3U60 - chains D and E of the 10 polymer chains in the assembly; structure by X-ray diffraction, 3.34 A resolution.

Chain D (and E):
Molecule: DNA polymerase accessory protein 44
From: Enterobacteria phage T4
Notes: chain E of this document is another copy of the same molecule, construct and numbering; everything in this record applies to it too
Reference sequence: P04526 (DPA44_BPT4); numbering as in UniProt (aligned over 1-319)
Sequence (324 residues; numbered -4 to 319; the number before each row is that of its first residue; numbers below 1 keep their minus sign (Gly-4 is residue -4)):
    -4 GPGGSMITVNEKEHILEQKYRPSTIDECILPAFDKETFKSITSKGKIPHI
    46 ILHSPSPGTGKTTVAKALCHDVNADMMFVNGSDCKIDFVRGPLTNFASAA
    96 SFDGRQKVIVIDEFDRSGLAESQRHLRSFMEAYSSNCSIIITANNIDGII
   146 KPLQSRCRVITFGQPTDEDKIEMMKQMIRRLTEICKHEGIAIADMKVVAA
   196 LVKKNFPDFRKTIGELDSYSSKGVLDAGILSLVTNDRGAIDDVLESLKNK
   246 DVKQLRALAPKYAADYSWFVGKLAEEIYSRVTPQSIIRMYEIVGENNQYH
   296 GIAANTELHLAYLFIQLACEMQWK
Not modelled in the structure: -4 to 0 (chain E: -4 to 1, 221-233)
Sequence notes: expression tag (-4 to 0)
Bound ions: Mg2+: Glu108 (together with 08T)
Small-molecule neighbours:
  - 08T ([[[(2R,3S,4R,5R)-5-(6-aminopurin-9-yl)-3,4-bis(oxidanyl)oxolan-2-yl]methoxy-oxidanyl-phosphoryl]oxy-oxidanyl-phosphoryl]oxy-tris(fluoranyl)beryllium), molecule 1: Glu12, Gln13, Tyr15, Arg16, Pro17, Glu22, Cys23, Ile24, Leu25, Ser49, Ser51, Pro52, Gly53, Thr54, Gly55, Lys56, Thr57, Thr58, Glu108, Thr137, Asn139, Arg175, Phe204, Arg205, Ile208
  - 08T, molecule 2: Glu126, Pro147, Arg151
UniProt features mapped onto this chain:
  - binding site (ATP): Glu12 to Tyr15, Ile24, Gly53 to Thr58, Arg205
From the paper describing this entry:
  - binding site for 08T: Arg151
  - binding site for Template DNA strand: Lys80
  - allosteric site: Lys80 (proposed by the authors, not directly observed)

Chain D / chain E interface:
Residue-residue contacts (88; chain D residue first):
  Lys7(D) - Ser130(E)
  Glu8(D) - Ser129(E)  hydrogen bond
  Glu8(D) - Ser130(E)
  His9(D) - Lys41(E)
  His9(D) - Ile42(E)
  His9(D) - Gln101(E)
  His9(D) - Ser129(E)
  Ile10(D) - His44(E)
  Ile10(D) - Ser129(E)
  Glu12(D) - Arg151(E)
  Gln13(D) - Glu126(E)  hydrogen bond (side chain-backbone)
  Gln13(D) - Ser129(E)  hydrogen bond
  Arg16(D) - Glu126(E)  salt bridge
  Pro52(D) - Pro147(E)  hydrophobic
  Pro52(D) - Ser150(E)
  Thr57(D) - Glu126(E)
  Asn75(D) - His120(E)  hydrogen bond (side chain-backbone)
  Asn75(D) - Ser123(E)
  Ser77(D) - Arg85(E)  hydrogen bond (backbone-side chain)
  Ser77(D) - His120(E)  hydrogen bond
  Asp78(D) - Arg85(E)  salt bridge
  Asp78(D) - His120(E)  salt bridge
  Lys80(D) - Arg85(E)
  Asp107(D) - Ser123(E)
  Glu108(D) - Arg122(E)  salt bridge
  Asp110(D) - Arg122(E)  salt bridge
  Arg111(D) - Ile81(E)
  Arg111(D) - Arg85(E)
  Arg111(D) - Glu116(E)  salt bridge
  Arg111(D) - Arg119(E)
  Ser112(D) - Glu116(E)  hydrogen bond (backbone-side chain)
  Gly113(D) - Glu116(E)
  Asn139(D) - Arg122(E)
  Asn139(D) - Pro147(E)
  Asp203(D) - Ser150(E)  hydrogen bond
  Arg205(D) - Glu126(E)  salt bridge
  Arg205(D) - Ser150(E)  hydrogen bond
  Arg205(D) - Arg151(E)
  Lys206(D) - Gln149(E)  hydrogen bond (side chain-backbone)
  Lys206(D) - Ser150(E)
  Gly209(D) - Arg153(E)
  Asp212(D) - Lys39(E)  salt bridge
  Asp212(D) - Arg153(E)  salt bridge
  Ser213(D) - Arg153(E)  hydrogen bond
  Ser216(D) - Ser35(E)
  Lys248(D) - Tyr273(E)
  Arg251(D) - Glu270(E)
  Arg251(D) - Tyr285(E)
  Pro255(D) - Pro50(E)
  Lys256(D) - Gln159(E)
  Ala259(D) - His48(E)
  Ala259(D) - Thr156(E)
  Tyr294(D) - Gln293(E)
  Tyr294(D) - Tyr294(E)  hydrogen bond
  His295(D) - Asp142(E)  salt bridge
  Ile297(D) - Gln293(E)
  Ile297(D) - Tyr294(E)
  Ile297(D) - His295(E)
  Ile297(D) - Gly296(E)
  Ile297(D) - Ile297(E)  hydrophobic
  Ala298(D) - Asn292(E)
  Ala298(D) - Gln293(E)  hydrogen bond (backbone-backbone)
  Ala299(D) - Asn140(E)  hydrogen bond (backbone-side chain)
  Ala299(D) - Tyr261(E)  hydrophobic
  Ala299(D) - Ser262(E)
  Ala299(D) - Asn292(E)  hydrogen bond (backbone-backbone)
  Ala299(D) - His295(E)
  Asn300(D) - Ser262(E)  hydrogen bond (side chain-backbone)
  Asn300(D) - Val265(E)
  Asn300(D) - Gly266(E)
  Asn300(D) - Asn292(E)  hydrogen bond (backbone-side chain)
  Thr301(D) - Asn140(E)  hydrogen bond
  Thr301(D) - Asp142(E)  hydrogen bond
  Glu302(D) - Pro50(E)
  Leu303(D) - Val265(E)  hydrophobic
  Leu303(D) - Ala269(E)  hydrophobic
  Leu303(D) - Val288(E)  hydrophobic
  Leu303(D) - Gly289(E)
  Leu303(D) - Asn292(E)
  His304(D) - Asn292(E)
  His304(D) - Gln293(E)
  Ala306(D) - Tyr285(E)  hydrophobic
  Tyr307(D) - Tyr285(E)
  Tyr307(D) - Glu286(E)
  Tyr307(D) - Gly289(E)
  Tyr307(D) - Glu290(E)
  Tyr307(D) - Gln293(E)
  Cys314(D) - Ile282(E)  hydrophobic
Also at the interface, not in a pair above, chain D (51 interface residues in all): Gly53, Leu227, Val247, Ala258, Glu290, Ile310
Also at the interface, not in a pair above, chain E (55 interface residues in all): Phe28, Pro43, Ser49, Asp82, Phe124, Met125, Ser133, Lys146, Cys152

Summary:
Chain D and chain E form an interface of 51 and 55 residues respectively, with 19 hydrogen bonds and 10 salt
bridges. Among the polar pairs are Arg16(D)-Glu126(E), Asp78(D)-Arg85(E) and Asp78(D)-His120(E). Chain D binds
compound 08T. The paper reports a binding site for 08T at Arg151(D); a binding site for Template DNA strand at
Lys80(D).
Chain D and chain E are both DNA polymerase accessory protein 44 (Enterobacteria phage T4); the structure,
Structure of T4 Bacteriophage Clamp Loader Bound To Open Clamp, DNA and ATP Analog, was determined by X-ray
diffraction (same publication as 3U5Z and 3U61).
